3VXR - chains D and C of the 5 polymer chains in the assembly; structure by X-ray diffraction, 2.40 A resolution.

# Chain D
Protein: H27-14 TCR alpha chain
From: Homo sapiens
Chain sequence (207 residues; row label = number of the first residue in the row; numbering starts at 0):
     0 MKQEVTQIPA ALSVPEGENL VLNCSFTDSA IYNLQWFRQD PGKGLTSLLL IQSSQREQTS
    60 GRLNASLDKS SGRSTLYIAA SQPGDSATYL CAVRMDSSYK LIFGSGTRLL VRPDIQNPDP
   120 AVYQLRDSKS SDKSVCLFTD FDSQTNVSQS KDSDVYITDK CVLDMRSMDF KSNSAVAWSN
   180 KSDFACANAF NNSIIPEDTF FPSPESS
Disordered / not traced: 0, 195-206
Cystine bridges: Cys23-Cys90, Cys135-Cys185
What the authors report for this chain:
  - conformationally variable residues (side-chain flip): Arg93, Tyr98

# Chain C
Protein: 10-mer peptide from Protein Nef
Reference sequence: Q9YYU8 (Q9YYU8_9HIV1); residues 1-10 here correspond to UniProt positions 134-143 (UniProt number = residue number + 133)
Chain sequence (10 residues; row label = number of the first residue in the row):
     1 RYPLTFGWCF

# How chain D and chain C interact
Contacting residue pairs (11):
  Tyr31(D) with Leu4(C), hydrophobic; Phe6(C)
  Arg93(D) with Leu4(C); Phe6(C)
  Met94(D) with Leu4(C)
  Asp95(D) with Leu4(C)
  Ser96(D) with Arg1(C)
  Ser97(D) with Leu4(C)
  Tyr98(D) with Leu4(C); Thr5(C), hydrogen bond (side chain-backbone); Phe6(C), hydrophobic
Also at the interface, not in a pair above, chain C (5 interface residues in all): Tyr2
From the paper, about this interface:
  - residue pairs: Tyr31(D)-Phe6(C), Arg93(D)-Phe6(C) (cation-pi contact), Tyr98(D)-Thr5(C) (hydrogen bond), Tyr98(D)-Phe6(C)

# Summary
7 residues of chain D and 5 residues of chain C are in contact; the contacts include 1 hydrogen bond. Its one
hydrogen-bonded contact is Tyr98(D)-Thr5(C). The authors report contacts between Tyr31(D) and Phe6(C) and
Tyr98(D) and Phe6(C); a cation-pi contact between Arg93(D) and Phe6(C); a hydrogen bond between Tyr98(D) and
Thr5(C). From the paper: conformational variability at Arg93(D) and Tyr98(D).
Chain D is H27-14 TCR alpha chain (Homo sapiens) and chain C is a 10-mer peptide from Protein Nef; the
structure, The complex between H27-14 TCR and HLA-A24 bound to HIV-1 Nef134-10(wt) peptide, was determined by
X-ray diffraction (same publication as 3VXM, 3VXN, 3VXO, 3VXP, 3VXQ, 3VXS and 3 further entries).
